9GRA - chains A and B; structure by X-ray diffraction, 1.47 A resolution.

== Chain A (and B) ==
Molecule: Transcription regulator protein BACH1
From: Homo sapiens
Notes: chain B of this document is another copy of the same molecule, construct and numbering; everything in this record applies to it too
Reference sequence: O14867 (BACH1_HUMAN); numbering as in UniProt (aligned over 7-128)
Amino-acid sequence (124 residues; numbered 5 to 128; the number before each row is that of its first residue):
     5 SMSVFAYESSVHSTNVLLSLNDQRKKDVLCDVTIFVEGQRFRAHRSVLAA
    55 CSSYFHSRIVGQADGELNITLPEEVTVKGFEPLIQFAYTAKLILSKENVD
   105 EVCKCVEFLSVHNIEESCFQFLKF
Unresolved in the structure: 5-6 (chain B: fully traced)
Sequence notes: expression tag (5-6)

== Interface between chain A and chain B ==
Residue-residue contacts (67; chain A residue first):
  Ser-7(A) / Ile-97(B)
  Ser-7(A) / Leu-98(B)
  Val-8(A) / Leu-98(B)  hydrogen bond (backbone-backbone)
  Val-8(A) / Ser-99(B)
  Val-8(A) / Lys-100(B)
  Phe-9(A) / Leu-96(B)
  Phe-9(A) / Ile-97(B)
  Phe-9(A) / Leu-98(B)  hydrogen bond (backbone-backbone)
  Phe-9(A) / Cys-122(B)
  Phe-9(A) / Phe-125(B)  hydrophobic
  Ala-10(A) / Leu-96(B)
  Tyr-11(A) / Phe-90(B)  hydrophobic
  Tyr-11(A) / Ala-94(B)
  Tyr-11(A) / Lys-95(B)
  Tyr-11(A) / Leu-96(B)  hydrogen bond (backbone-backbone)
  Glu-12(A) / Ala-94(B)
  Glu-12(A) / Lys-95(B)
  Ser-13(A) / Ala-94(B)  hydrogen bond (backbone-backbone)
  His-16(A) / Leu-21(B)
  His-16(A) / Cys-55(B)
  His-16(A) / Phe-90(B)
  His-16(A) / Ala-91(B)  hydrogen bond (side chain-backbone)
  His-16(A) / Ala-94(B)
  Ser-17(A) / Ser-17(B)  hydrogen bond
  Ser-17(A) / Thr-18(B)  hydrogen bond
  Ser-17(A) / Leu-21(B)
  Thr-18(A) / Ser-17(B)  hydrogen bond
  Val-20(A) / Cys-55(B)  hydrophobic
  Leu-21(A) / His-16(B)
  Leu-21(A) / Ser-17(B)
  Ser-23(A) / Ala-54(B)
  Leu-24(A) / Ser-50(B)
  Gln-27(A) / Ser-50(B)  hydrogen bond (side chain-backbone)
  Leu-33(A) / Ala-53(B)  hydrophobic
  Leu-33(A) / Ile-63(B)  hydrophobic
  His-48(A) / Ser-50(B)
  Ser-50(A) / Leu-24(B)
  Ser-50(A) / Gln-27(B)  hydrogen bond (backbone-side chain)
  Ser-50(A) / His-48(B)
  Ala-53(A) / Leu-33(B)  hydrophobic
  Ala-54(A) / Ser-23(B)
  Cys-55(A) / His-16(B)
  Ile-63(A) / Leu-33(B)  hydrophobic
  Asp-68(A) / Glu-70(B)
  Phe-90(A) / Ser-13(B)
  Phe-90(A) / His-16(B)  hydrogen bond (backbone-side chain)
  Ala-91(A) / His-16(B)  hydrogen bond (backbone-side chain)
  Ala-94(A) / Tyr-11(B)
  Ala-94(A) / Glu-12(B)
  Ala-94(A) / Ser-13(B)  hydrogen bond (backbone-backbone)
  Ala-94(A) / His-16(B)
  Lys-95(A) / Tyr-11(B)
  Lys-95(A) / Glu-12(B)
  Leu-96(A) / Phe-9(B)
  Leu-96(A) / Ala-10(B)
  Leu-96(A) / Tyr-11(B)  hydrogen bond (backbone-backbone)
  Ile-97(A) / Phe-9(B)
  Leu-98(A) / Val-8(B)
  Leu-98(A) / Phe-9(B)  hydrogen bond (backbone-backbone)
  Ser-99(A) / Met-6(B)
  Ser-99(A) / Ser-7(B)
  Lys-100(A) / Met-6(B)
  Lys-100(A) / Ser-7(B)  hydrogen bond (backbone-backbone)
  Glu-101(A) / Met-6(B)
  Phe-123(A) / Phe-9(B)  hydrophobic
  Leu-126(A) / Ser-7(B)
  Leu-126(A) / Val-8(B)
Also at the interface, not in a pair above, chain A (38 interface residues in all): Arg-49, Val-64, Phe-125
Also at the interface, not in a pair above, chain B (39 interface residues in all): Val-20, Val-51, His-60, Asp-68, Val-103

== Overview ==
38 residues of chain A face 39 of chain B across their interface, with 16 hydrogen bonds. Polar contacts
include His-16(A)/Ala-91(B), Ser-17(A)/Ser-17(B) and Ser-17(A)/Thr-18(B).
Both chains are Transcription regulator protein BACH1 (Homo sapiens). Entry 9GRA (Homodimer of BACH1 BTB
domain in complex with 2-Methyl-2,4-pentanediol) was determined by X-ray diffraction (same publication as
8S7D, 8S7E, 9GP5 and 9GR9).
